PDB entry 4BE1 | X-ray diffraction, 2.71 A resolution | chains A and D of the 4 polymer chains in the assembly

# Chain A
Name: Integrase
From: Human spumaretrovirus
Notes: EC 2.7.7.-
UniProtKB: P14350 (POL_FOAMV); residues 1-392 here correspond to UniProt positions 752-1143 (UniProt number = residue number + 751)
Chain sequence (395 residues; row label = number of the first residue in the row; numbers below 1 keep their minus sign (Gly-2 is residue -2)):
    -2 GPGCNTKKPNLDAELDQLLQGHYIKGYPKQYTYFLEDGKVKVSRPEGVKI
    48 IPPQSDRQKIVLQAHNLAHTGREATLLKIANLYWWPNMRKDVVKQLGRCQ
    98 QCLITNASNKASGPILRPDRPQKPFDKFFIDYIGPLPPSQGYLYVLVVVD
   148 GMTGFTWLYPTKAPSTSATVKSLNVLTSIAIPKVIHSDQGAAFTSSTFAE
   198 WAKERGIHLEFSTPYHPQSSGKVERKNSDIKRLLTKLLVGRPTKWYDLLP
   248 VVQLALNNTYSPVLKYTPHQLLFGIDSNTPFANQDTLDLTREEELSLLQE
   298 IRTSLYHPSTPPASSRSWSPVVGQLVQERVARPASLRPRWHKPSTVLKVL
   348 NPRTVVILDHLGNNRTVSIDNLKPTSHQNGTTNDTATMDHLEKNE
Unresolved in the structure: -2 to 7, 376-392
Construct notes: expression tag (-2 to 0); variant Ser217 (Gly968 in P14350), Gly218 (Ser969 in P14350)
Metal / ion sites: Zn2+: His62, His66, Cys96, Cys99; Mg2+ site 1: Asp128, Asp185 (together with xz-116); Mg2+ site 2: Asp128, Glu221 (together with xz-116)
Small-molecule neighbours: xz-116 (CI4; 2-(3-chloro-2-fluorobenzyl)-6,7-dihydroxy-2,3-dihydro-1H-isoindol-1-one): Asp128, Tyr129, Asp185, Pro214, Gln215, Glu221
UniProt features mapped onto this chain:
  - binding site (Mg(2+)): Asp123, Asp185
From the paper describing this entry:
  - binding site for xz-116: Pro214, Gln215, Glu221

# Chain D
Molecule: 17 nucleotide preprocessed pfv donor DNA (transferred strand)
Sequence (17 nucleotides; row label = number of the first residue in the row):
     1 TGCGAAATTCCATGACA

# How chain A and chain D interact
Residue-residue contacts - 8 pairs, chain A then chain D:
  Glu221(A) - DC16(D)  sugar contact
  Arg222(A) - DG14(D)  base contact
  Arg222(A) - DA15(D)  base contact
  Arg222(A) - DC16(D)  hydrogen bond to the base
  Asn224(A) - DC16(D)  phosphate contact
  Ser225(A) - DC16(D)  sugar contact
  Lys228(A) - DA17(D)  salt bridge to the phosphate
  Lys262(A) - DT9(D)  salt bridge to the phosphate
Other interface residues (no listed pair), chain A (7 interface residues in all): Ile130

# Summary
7 residues of chain A face 5 of chain D across their interface, with 1 hydrogen bond and 2 salt bridges. Polar
pairs include Arg222(A)-DC16(D), Lys228(A)-DA17(D) and Lys262(A)-DT9(D). Xz-116 is bound between chain A and
chain D. The paper reports a binding site for xz-116 at Pro214(A), Gln215(A) and Glu221(A).
Here chain A is Integrase (Human spumaretrovirus) and chain D is 17 nucleotide preprocessed pfv donor DNA
(transferred strand). Entry 4BE1 (PFV intasome with inhibitor XZ-116) was determined by X-ray diffraction
(same publication as 4BDY, 4BDZ, 4BE0 and 4BE2).
